3SDY - chains B and H of the 4 polymer chains in the assembly; structure by X-ray diffraction, 2.85 A resolution.

Chain B:
Name: Hemagglutinin HA2 chain
From: Influenza A virus
UniProt: Q91MA7 (HEMA_I68A4); residues 1-176 here correspond to UniProt positions 346-521 (UniProt number = residue number + 345)
Chain sequence (176 residues; numbered 1 to 176; the number before each row is that of its first residue):
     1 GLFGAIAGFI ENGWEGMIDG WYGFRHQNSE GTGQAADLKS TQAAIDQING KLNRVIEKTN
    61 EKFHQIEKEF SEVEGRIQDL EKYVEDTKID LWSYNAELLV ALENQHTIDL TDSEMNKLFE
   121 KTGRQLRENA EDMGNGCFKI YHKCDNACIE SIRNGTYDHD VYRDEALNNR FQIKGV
Not modelled in the structure: 173-176
Curated features (UniProtKB/Swiss-Prot):
  - glycosylation: Asn154 (N-linked (GlcNAc...) asparagine)
Disulfide bonds: Cys144-Cys148
Covalently attached groups: glycan linked to Asn154
What the authors report for this chain:
  - mutagenesis - E15Q (10-fold), Q34R (100-fold), Q34T (10-fold): decreased binding to CR8020

Chain H:
Name: Antibody CR8020, Heavy Chain
From: Homo sapiens
Notes: antibody fragment or engineered binder
Chain sequence (227 residues; numbered 1 to 218 plus 9 insertion-coded residues; the number before each row is that of its first residue; a row labelled like 82A-82C holds insertion residues (82A, then the next letters in order)):
     1 EVQLQQSGAE VKTPGASVKV SCKASGYTFT SFGVSWIRQA PGQGLEWIGW IS
   52A A
    53 YNGDTYYAQK FQARVTMTTD TSTTTAYMEM
82A-82C RSL
    83 RSDDTAVYYC AREPPLFY
100A-100E SSWSL
   101 DNWGQGTLVT VSSASTKGPS VFPLAPSSKS TSGGTAALGC LVKDYFPEPV TVSWNSGALT
   161 SGVHTFPAVL QSSGLYSLSS VVTVPSSSLG TQTYICNVNH KPSNTKVDKR VEPKSCDK
Not modelled in the structure: 130-132, 216-218
Modified / non-standard residues: Glu1 (pyroglutamic acid; PCA)
Disulfide bonds: Cys22-Cys92, Cys140-Cys196

Chain B / chain H interface:
Contacting residue pairs - 30 pairs, chain B then chain H:
  Glu15(B) with Tyr27(H); Thr28(H), hydrogen bond; Ser31(H); Phe32(H)
  Gly16(B) with Ser31(H); Phe32(H); Trp100C(H), hydrogen bond (backbone-side chain)
  Ile18(B) with Phe32(H), hydrophobic; Trp100C(H), hydrophobic; Asp101(H)
  Asp19(B) with Ser100B(H), hydrogen bond; Trp100C(H)
  Arg25(B) with Tyr53(H), hydrogen bond; Pro97(H); Leu98(H)
  Glu30(B) with Tyr58(H); Tyr100(H)
  Thr32(B) with Asp56(H); Leu98(H); Phe99(H), hydrogen bond (backbone-backbone); Tyr100(H), hydrogen bond (backbone-backbone)
  Gly33(B) with Leu98(H); Tyr100(H)
  Gln34(B) with Pro97(H); Tyr100(H); Ser100A(H), hydrogen bond (backbone-side chain); Ser100B(H), hydrogen bond (backbone-backbone)
  Ala35(B) with Ser100B(H)
  Ala36(B) with Ser100B(H)
  Asn146(B) with Tyr100(H)
Also at the interface, not in a pair above, chain B (14 interface residues in all): His26, Gly31
Also at the interface, not in a pair above, chain H (17 interface residues in all): Asn54, Arg94
From the paper, about this interface:
  - epitope / paratope residues, chain B: Glu15(B), Asp19(B), Glu30(B), Thr32(B), Gly33(B)
  - epitope / paratope residues, chain H: Phe32(H), Trp100C(H)

Overview:
Chain B and chain H form an interface of 14 and 17 residues respectively, with 8 hydrogen bonds. Polar pairs
include Glu15(B)-Thr28(H), Gly16(B)-Trp100C(H) and Asp19(B)-Ser100B(H). N-acetylglucosamine is covalently
linked to Asn154(B). From the paper: E15Q, Q34R and Q34T of chain B reduce binding to CR8020; epitope/paratope
residues Glu15(B), Asp19(B) and Phe32(H) among others.
Chain B is Hemagglutinin HA2 chain (Influenza A virus) and chain H is Antibody CR8020, Heavy Chain (Homo
sapiens); the structure, Crystal Structure of Broadly Neutralizing Antibody CR8020 Bound to the Influenza A H3
Hemagglutinin, was determined by X-ray diffraction.
